PDB entry 8KCB | electron microscopy, 3.17 A resolution | chains H and I of the 11 polymer chains in the assembly

[Chain H]
Name: Histone H4
From: Arabidopsis thaliana
UniProt: P59259 (H4_ARATH); residues 0-102 here correspond to UniProt positions 1-103 (UniProt number = residue number + 1)
Sequence (103 residues; numbered 0 to 102; the number before each row is that of its first residue; numbering starts at 0):
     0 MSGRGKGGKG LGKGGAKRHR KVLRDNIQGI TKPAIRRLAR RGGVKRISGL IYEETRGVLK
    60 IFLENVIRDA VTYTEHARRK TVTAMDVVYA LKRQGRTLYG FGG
Not modelled in the structure: 0-12, 101-102

[Chain I]
Molecule: 170-nt DNA strand
Sequence (170 nucleotides; numbered -11 to 158; the number before each row is that of its first residue; numbers below 1 keep their minus sign (DA-11 is residue -11)):
   -11 ATCCTGGAGA ATCCCGGTGC CGAGGCCGCT CAATTGGTCG TAGACAGCTC TAGCACCGCT
    49 TAAACGCACG TACGCGCTGT CCCCCGCGTT TTAACCGCCA AGGGGATTAC TCCCTAGTCT
   109 CCAGGCACGT GTCACATATA TACATCCTGT TCCAGTGCCG GTGTCGCGAT
Not modelled in the structure: -11 to 0, 127-158

[Interface between chain H and chain I]
Contacting residue pairs - 11 pairs, chain H then chain I:
  Arg35(H) - DC73(I)  salt bridge to the phosphate
  Arg39(H) - DC73(I)  salt bridge to the phosphate
  Arg45(H) - DC72(I)  sugar contact
  Ile46(H) - DC72(I)  sugar contact
  Ile46(H) - DC73(I)  hydrogen bond to the phosphate
  Ser47(H) - DC72(I)  hydrogen bond to the phosphate
  Gly48(H) - DC72(I)  hydrogen bond to the phosphate
  Arg78(H) - DG93(I)  phosphate contact
  Lys79(H) - DG92(I)  phosphate contact
  Lys79(H) - DG93(I)  hydrogen bond to the phosphate
  Thr80(H) - DG93(I)  hydrogen bond to the phosphate
Interface residues without a listed pair, chain H (10 interface residues in all): Tyr51
Interface residues without a listed pair, chain I (5 interface residues in all): DA94

[In short]
10 residues of chain H face 5 of chain I across their interface, with 5 hydrogen bonds and 2 salt bridges.
Polar contacts include Ile46(H)-DC73(I), Ser47(H)-DC72(I) and Gly48(H)-DC72(I).
Here chain H is Histone H4 (Arabidopsis thaliana) and chain I is a 170-nt DNA strand. Entry 8KCB (Complex of
DDM1-nucleosome(H2A) complex with DDM1 bound to SHL2) was determined by electron microscopy, deposited
together with 8KCC.
